PDB entry 6SHL | electron microscopy, 3.10 A resolution | chains A and B of the 4 polymer chains in the assembly

== Chain A ==
Protein: VP1
Organism: Chaetoceros tenuissimus RNA virus type-II
UniProtKB: A0A0B6VJB4 (A0A0B6VJB4_9VIRU); residue numbers follow UniProt; this construct covers 603-869
Chain sequence (267 residues; row label = number of the first residue in the row):
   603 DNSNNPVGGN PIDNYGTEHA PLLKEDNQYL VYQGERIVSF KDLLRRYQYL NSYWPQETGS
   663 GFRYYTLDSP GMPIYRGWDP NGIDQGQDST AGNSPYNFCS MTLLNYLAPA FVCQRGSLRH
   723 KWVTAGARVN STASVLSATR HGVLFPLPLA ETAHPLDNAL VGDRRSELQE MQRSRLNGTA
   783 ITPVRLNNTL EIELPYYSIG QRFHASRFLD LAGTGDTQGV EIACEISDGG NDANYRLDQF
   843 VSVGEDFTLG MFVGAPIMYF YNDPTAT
From the paper describing this entry:
  - catalytic residues: Glu-847 to Phe-849 (proposed by the authors, not directly observed)

== Chain B ==
Protein: VP2
Organism: Chaetoceros tenuissimus RNA virus type-II
UniProtKB: A0A0B6VJB4 (A0A0B6VJB4_9VIRU); residue numbers follow UniProt; this construct covers 2-232
Chain sequence (231 residues; row label = number of the first residue in the row):
     2 PSANDGPSFT TSKTSQNTTS ENVHFVDGDT PWTYDVAATP DETSKLSGFD DAGLGEFLSR
    62 PIKIQQYQWT PGVQLFQTFN PWSDYFGNAD VLEKINRFRN LRCKLCLKVL INGNSFYYGR
   122 ALLSYNPYLR NDQVTVNRSF FIQDLIAASN KPHILLDPCS SEGGQMCLPF IWPENYLDIT
   182 STGWEDQMGE CIIHDFDVLR HANGGTDPIT VSIFAWAEDV SLLIPTTVAA Q

== Chain A / chain B interface ==
Contacting residue pairs (38; chain A residue first):
  Ser-605(A) / Glu-163(B)  hydrogen bond
  Asn-606(A) / Arg-121(B)  hydrogen bond
  Asn-606(A) / Asp-158(B)  hydrogen bond
  Asn-606(A) / Ser-161(B)  hydrogen bond
  Asn-606(A) / Glu-163(B)  hydrogen bond
  Asn-607(A) / Leu-156(B)
  Pro-608(A) / His-154(B)  hydrogen bond (backbone-side chain)
  Val-714(A) / Tyr-129(B)  hydrophobic
  Cys-715(A) / Ile-172(B)  hydrophobic
  Gly-802(A) / Pro-174(B)
  Gln-803(A) / Pro-174(B)
  Gln-803(A) / Glu-175(B)  hydrogen bond
  Arg-804(A) / Pro-174(B)  hydrogen bond (backbone-backbone)
  Phe-805(A) / Ile-172(B)  hydrophobic
  Phe-805(A) / Trp-173(B)
  Phe-805(A) / Pro-174(B)
  Ala-807(A) / Tyr-129(B)  hydrophobic
  Ala-807(A) / Asn-132(B)
  Arg-809(A) / Asn-127(B)
  Arg-809(A) / Tyr-129(B)
  Arg-809(A) / Leu-130(B)
  Arg-809(A) / Asn-132(B)
  Arg-809(A) / Asp-133(B)  salt bridge
  Arg-809(A) / Gln-134(B)  hydrogen bond (backbone-backbone)
  Arg-809(A) / Val-135(B)
  Arg-809(A) / Thr-136(B)
  Phe-810(A) / Asn-132(B)
  Phe-810(A) / Gln-134(B)
  Leu-811(A) / Gln-134(B)  hydrogen bond (backbone-side chain)
  Met-853(A) / Pro-128(B)  hydrophobic
  Met-853(A) / Ile-172(B)  hydrophobic
  Phe-854(A) / Asn-151(B)
  Val-855(A) / Pro-128(B)
  Val-855(A) / Ala-148(B)
  Val-855(A) / Lys-152(B)  hydrogen bond (backbone-side chain)
  Gly-856(A) / Asn-151(B)
  Pro-858(A) / Val-135(B)  hydrophobic
  Ile-859(A) / Val-137(B)  hydrophobic
Other interface residues (no listed pair), chain A (24 interface residues in all): Val-609, Pro-711, Asp-812, Ala-857
Other interface residues (no listed pair), chain B (27 interface residues in all): Arg-139, Pro-153, Ile-155, Asn-176

== Summary ==
24 residues of chain A and 27 residues of chain B are in contact; the contacts include 11 hydrogen bonds and 1
salt bridge. Polar pairs include Arg-809(A)/Asp-133(B), Ser-605(A)/Glu-163(B) and Asn-606(A)/Arg-121(B). The
paper reports the catalytic residue Glu-847(A).
Here chain A is VP1 and chain B is VP2, both from Chaetoceros tenuissimus RNA virus type-II. Entry 6SHL
(Structure of a marine algae virus of the order Picornavirales) was determined by electron microscopy.
